PDB entry 5CA1 | X-ray diffraction, 2.40 A resolution | chains D and E of the 6 polymer chains in the assembly

# Chain D
Molecule: Tubulin beta-2 chain
Organism: Gallus gallus
UniProt: P32882 (TBB2_CHICK); residues 1-445 here = UniProt positions 1-445
Chain sequence (445 residues; numbered 1 to 445; the number before each row is that of its first residue):
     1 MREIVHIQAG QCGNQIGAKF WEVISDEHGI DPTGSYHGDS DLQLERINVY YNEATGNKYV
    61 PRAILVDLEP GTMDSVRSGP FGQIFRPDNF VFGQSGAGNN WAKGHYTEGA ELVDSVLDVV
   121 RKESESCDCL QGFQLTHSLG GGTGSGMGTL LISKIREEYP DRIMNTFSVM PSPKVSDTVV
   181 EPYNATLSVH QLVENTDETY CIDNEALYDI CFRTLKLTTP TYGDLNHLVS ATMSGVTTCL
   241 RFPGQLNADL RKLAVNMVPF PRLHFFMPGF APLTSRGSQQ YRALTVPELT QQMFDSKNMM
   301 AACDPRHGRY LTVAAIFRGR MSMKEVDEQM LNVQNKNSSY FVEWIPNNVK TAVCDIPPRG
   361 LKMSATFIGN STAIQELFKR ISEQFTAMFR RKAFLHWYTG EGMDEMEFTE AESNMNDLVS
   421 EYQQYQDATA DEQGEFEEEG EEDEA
Unresolved in the structure: 274-283, 432-445
Ligand contacts:
  - GDP (guanosine-5'-diphosphate): Gly10, Gln11, Cys12, Gln15, Ile16, Asn99, Ser138, Gly140, Gly141, Gly142, Thr143, Gly144, Ser145, Val169, Pro171, Val175, Ser176, Glu181, Asn204, Leu207, Tyr222, Leu225, Asn226
  - nocodazole (NZO): Tyr50, Gln134, Asn165, Phe167, Glu198, Tyr200, Val236, Thr237, Cys239, Leu240, Leu246, Leu250, Leu253, Met257, Ala314, Ala315, Ile316, Lys350, Thr351, Ala352, Ile368

# Chain E
Molecule: Stathmin-4
Organism: Rattus norvegicus
UniProt: P63043 (STMN4_RAT); residues 5-145 here correspond to UniProt positions 49-189 (UniProt number = residue number + 44)
Chain sequence (143 residues; row label = number of the first residue in the row):
     3 MADMEVIELN KCTSGQSFEV ILKPPSFDGV PEFNASLPRR RDPSLEEIQK KLEAAEERRK
    63 YQEAELLKHL AEKREHEREV IQKAIEENNN FIKMAKEKLA QKMESNKENR EAHLAAMLER
   123 LQEKDKHAEE VRKNKELKEE ASR
Unresolved in the structure: 3-5, 29-43, 142-145
Differences from the reference sequence: expression tag (3-4)

# Interface between chain D and chain E
Pairs across the interface (25; chain D residue first):
  His105(D) - Lys126(E)
  Tyr106(D) - His129(E)  hydrogen bond
  Tyr106(D) - Ala130(E)  hydrophobic
  Tyr106(D) - Val133(E)  hydrophobic
  Tyr106(D) - Arg134(E)  hydrogen bond (backbone-side chain)
  Thr107(D) - Lys137(E)
  Ala110(D) - Arg134(E)
  Ser153(D) - Leu123(E)
  Ser153(D) - Lys126(E)
  Lys154(D) - Asp127(E)  salt bridge
  Arg156(D) - Met119(E)  hydrogen bond
  Glu157(D) - Leu120(E)
  Glu157(D) - Leu123(E)
  Glu157(D) - Gln124(E)  hydrogen bond
  Glu157(D) - Asp127(E)
  Pro160(D) - Leu116(E)  hydrophobic
  Pro160(D) - Met119(E)  hydrophobic
  Gln191(D) - Lys126(E)  hydrogen bond
  Thr399(D) - Lys140(E)
  Gly400(D) - Lys137(E)
  Glu401(D) - Val133(E)
  Glu401(D) - Lys137(E)  salt bridge
  Gly402(D) - Val133(E)
  Gly402(D) - Asn136(E)
  Glu407(D) - His129(E)  salt bridge
Other interface residues (no listed pair), chain D (18 interface residues in all): Asp161, Asn195, Met403
Other interface residues (no listed pair), chain E (15 interface residues in all): Arg112

# In short
18 residues of chain D face 15 of chain E across their interface; the contacts include 5 hydrogen bonds and 3
salt bridges. Polar contacts include Lys154(D)-Asp127(E), Glu401(D)-Lys137(E) and Glu407(D)-His129(E). Ligands
of chain D: GDP and nocodazole.
Here chain D is Tubulin beta-2 chain (Gallus gallus) and chain E is Stathmin-4 (Rattus norvegicus). Entry 5CA1
(Crystal structure of T2R-TTL-Nocodazole complex) was determined by X-ray diffraction (same publication as
5C8Y, 5CA0 and 5CB4).
